PDB entry 4YEO | X-ray diffraction, 0.98 A resolution | chain A

Chain A:
Protein: Lysozyme C
Organism: Gallus gallus
Notes: EC 3.2.1.17
UniProt: P00698 (LYSC_CHICK); residues 1-128 here correspond to UniProt positions 19-146 (UniProt number = residue number + 18)
Amino-acid sequence (129 residues; numbered 1 to 129; the number before each row is that of its first residue):
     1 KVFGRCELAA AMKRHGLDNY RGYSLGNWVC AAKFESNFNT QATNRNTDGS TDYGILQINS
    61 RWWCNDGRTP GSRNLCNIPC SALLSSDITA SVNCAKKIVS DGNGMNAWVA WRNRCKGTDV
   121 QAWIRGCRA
Differences from the reference sequence: expression tag (129)
UniProt features mapped onto this chain:
  - active site: Glu35, Asp52
  - binding site (substrate): Asp101
Cystine bridges: Cys6-Cys127, Cys30-Cys115, Cys64-Cys80, Cys76-Cys94
Metal / ion sites: platinum (II) ion site 1 near Lys1 (its only coordinating residue here); Cisplatin Pt near His15 (its only coordinating residue here); platinum (II) ion site 2 near His15 (its only coordinating residue here); platinum (II) ion site 3 near Lys116 (its only coordinating residue here)
Ligand contacts: Cisplatin / platinum (ii) ion: Arg14, His15, Thr89
Reported in the primary citation:
  - Cisplatin Pt coordination: His15
  - binding site for Cisplatin Pt: His15
  - platinum (II) ion coordination: His15

In short:
Ligands of chain A: Cisplatin / platinum (ii) ion. From UniProt: active-site residues Glu35 and Asp52 and
substrate-binding residue Asp101. The paper reports a binding site for Cisplatin Pt at His15; Cisplatin Pt
coordination by His15.
Chain A is Lysozyme C (Gallus gallus); the structure, Triclinic HEWL co-crystallised with cisplatin, studied
at a data collection temperature of 150K - new refinement, was determined by X-ray diffraction, deposited
together with 4YEA, 4YDX, 4YEM and 4YEN.
